3J3U - chains D and F of the 12 polymer chains in the assembly; structure by electron microscopy, 10.00 A resolution (very low resolution: no residue pairs are listed; an interface is given only as per-side residue counts).

== Chain D (and F) ==
Protein: Negative regulator of genetic competence ClpC/MecB
Source organism: Bacillus subtilis
Notes: chain F of this document is another copy of the same molecule, construct and numbering; everything in this record applies to it too
UniProtKB: P37571 (CLPC_BACSU); numbering as in UniProt (aligned over 1-810)
Chain sequence (810 residues; each row starts with the number of its first residue):
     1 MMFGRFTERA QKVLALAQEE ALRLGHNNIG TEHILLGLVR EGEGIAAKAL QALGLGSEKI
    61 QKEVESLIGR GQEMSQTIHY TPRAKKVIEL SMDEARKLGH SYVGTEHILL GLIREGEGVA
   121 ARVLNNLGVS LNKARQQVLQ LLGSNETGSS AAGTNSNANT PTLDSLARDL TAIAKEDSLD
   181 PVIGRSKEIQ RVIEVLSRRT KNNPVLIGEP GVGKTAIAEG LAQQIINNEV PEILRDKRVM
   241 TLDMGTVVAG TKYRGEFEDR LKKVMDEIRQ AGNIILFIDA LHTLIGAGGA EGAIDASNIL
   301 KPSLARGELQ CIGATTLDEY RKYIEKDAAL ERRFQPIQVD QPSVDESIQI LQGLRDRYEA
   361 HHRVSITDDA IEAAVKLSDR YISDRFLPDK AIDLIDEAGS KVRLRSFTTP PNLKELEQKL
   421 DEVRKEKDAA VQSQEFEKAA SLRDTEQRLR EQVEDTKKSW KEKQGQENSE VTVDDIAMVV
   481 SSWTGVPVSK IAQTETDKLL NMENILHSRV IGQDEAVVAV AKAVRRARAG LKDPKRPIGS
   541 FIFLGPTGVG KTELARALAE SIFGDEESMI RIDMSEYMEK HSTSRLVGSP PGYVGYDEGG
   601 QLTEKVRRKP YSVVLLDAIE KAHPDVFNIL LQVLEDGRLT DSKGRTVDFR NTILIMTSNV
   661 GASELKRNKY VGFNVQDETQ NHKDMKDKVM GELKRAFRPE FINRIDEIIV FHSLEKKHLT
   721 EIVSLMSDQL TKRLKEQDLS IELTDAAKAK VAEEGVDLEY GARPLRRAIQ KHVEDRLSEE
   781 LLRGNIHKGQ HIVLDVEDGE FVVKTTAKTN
Not modelled in the structure: 1-2, 485-491, 808-810
Sequence notes: engineered mutation A280 (Glu in P37571), A618 (Glu in P37571)
Swiss-Prot annotation at these positions:
  - binding site (ATP): G208 to T215, G545 to T552

== How chain D and chain F interact ==
At this resolution (10 A) residue pairs are not listed: 7 residues of chain D and 7 of chain F lie at the interface.

== In short ==
Chain D and chain F each contribute 7 residues to their interface. Curated annotation (UniProt) lists 16
ATP-binding residues on chain D.
Both chains are Negative regulator of genetic competence ClpC/MecB (Bacillus subtilis). Entry 3J3U (Structural
dynamics of the MecA-ClpC complex revealed by cryo-EM) was determined by electron microscopy, deposited
together with 3J3R, 3J3S and 3J3T.
